Entry 9CTV (electron microscopy, 3.36 A resolution); this record covers chains D and E of the 7 polymer chains in the assembly.

Chain D:
Molecule: Gamma-aminobutyric acid receptor subunit beta-1
From: Homo sapiens
UniProtKB: P18505 (GBRB1_HUMAN); residues 1-449 here correspond to UniProt positions 26-474 (UniProt number = residue number + 25)
Amino-acid sequence (449 residues; row label = number of the first residue in the row):
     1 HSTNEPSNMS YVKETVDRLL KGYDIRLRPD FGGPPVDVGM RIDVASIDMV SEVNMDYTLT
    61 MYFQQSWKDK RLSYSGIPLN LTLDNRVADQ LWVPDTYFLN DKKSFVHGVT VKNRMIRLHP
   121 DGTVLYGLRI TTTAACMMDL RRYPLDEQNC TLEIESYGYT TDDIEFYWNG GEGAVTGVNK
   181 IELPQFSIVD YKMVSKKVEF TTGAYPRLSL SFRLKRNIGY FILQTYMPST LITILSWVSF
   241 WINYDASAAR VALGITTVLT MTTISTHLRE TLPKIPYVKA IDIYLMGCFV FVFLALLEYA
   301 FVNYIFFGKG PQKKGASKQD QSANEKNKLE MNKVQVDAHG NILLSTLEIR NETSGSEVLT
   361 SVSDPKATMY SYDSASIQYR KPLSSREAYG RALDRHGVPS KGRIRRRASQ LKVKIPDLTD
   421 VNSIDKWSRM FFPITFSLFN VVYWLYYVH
Unresolved in the structure: 1-6, 307-421, 449
Disulfide bonds: Cys136-Cys150
Glycans and other covalent adducts: N-acetylglucosamine (NAG) linked to Asn80; glycan linked to Asn149
Curated features (UniProtKB/Swiss-Prot):
  - binding site (histamine): Tyr97, Ser156, Tyr157, Thr202
  - binding site (4-aminobutanoate): Tyr157, Thr202
  - glycosylation (N-linked (GlcNAc...) asparagine): Asn80, Asn149

Chain E:
Molecule: Gamma-aminobutyric acid receptor subunit alpha-2
From: Homo sapiens
UniProtKB: P47869 (GBRA2_HUMAN); residues 1-423 here correspond to UniProt positions 29-451 (UniProt number = residue number + 28)
Amino-acid sequence (423 residues; each row starts with the number of its first residue):
     1 NIQEDEAKNN ITIFTRILDR LLDGYDNRLR PGLGDSITEV FTNIYVTSFG PVSDTDMEYT
    61 IDVFFRQKWK DERLKFKGPM NILRLNNLMA SKIWTPDTFF HNGKKSVAHN MTMPNKLLRI
   121 QDDGTLLYTM RLTVQAECPM HLEDFPMDAH SCPLKFGSYA YTTSEVTYIW TYNASDSVQV
   181 APDGSRLNQY DLLGQSIGKE TIKSSTGEYT VMTAHFHLKR KIGYFVIQTY LPCIMTVILS
   241 QVSFWLNRES VPARTVFGVT TVLTMTTLSI SARNSLPKVA YATAMDWFIA VCYAFVFSAL
   301 IEFATVNYFT KRGWAWDGKS VVNDKKKEKA SVMIQNNAYA VAVANYAPNL SKDPVLSTIS
   361 KSATTPEPNK KPENKPAEAK KTFNSVSKID RMSRIVFPVL FGTFNLVYWA TYLNREPVLG
   421 VSP
Unresolved in the structure: 1-8, 310-383, 415-423
Disulfide bonds: Cys138-Cys152
Glycans and other covalent adducts: glycan linked to Asn110
Residues lining bound ligands: PIO ([(2R)-2-octanoyloxy-3-[oxidanyl-[(1R,2R,3S,4R,5R,6S)-2,3,6-tris(oxidanyl)-4,5-diphosphonooxy-cyclohexyl]oxy-phosphoryl]oxy-propyl] octanoate): Arg248, Glu302, Phe309, Asn384, Ser385, Val386, Ser387, Lys388, Ile389, Met392
Curated features (UniProtKB/Swiss-Prot):
  - binding site (4-aminobutanoate): Arg66, Thr129
  - glycosylation (N-linked (GlcNAc...) asparagine): Asn10, Asn110

Interface between chain D and chain E:
Pairs across the interface (79):
  Asp24(D) - Thr15(E)  hydrogen bond
  Ile25(D) - Asn86(E)  hydrogen bond (backbone-side chain)
  Ile25(D) - Leu88(E)  hydrophobic
  Arg26(D) - Asp19(E)  salt bridge
  Arg26(D) - Asn86(E)
  Leu27(D) - Ile11(E)  hydrophobic
  Leu27(D) - Phe14(E)  hydrophobic
  Leu27(D) - Thr15(E)
  Leu27(D) - Leu18(E)  hydrophobic
  Phe31(D) - Phe14(E)  hydrophobic
  Phe31(D) - Leu83(E)  hydrophobic
  Val93(D) - Met113(E)
  Pro94(D) - Met113(E)
  Asp95(D) - Asn87(E)
  Asp95(D) - Met113(E)
  Thr96(D) - Met111(E)
  Thr96(D) - Thr112(E)  hydrogen bond (backbone-backbone)
  Thr96(D) - Met113(E)
  Tyr97(D) - Phe64(E)
  Tyr97(D) - Met111(E)
  Tyr97(D) - Asn115(E)
  Tyr97(D) - Arg131(E)
  Phe98(D) - Arg131(E)  hydrogen bond (backbone-side chain)
  Leu99(D) - Arg131(E)  hydrogen bond (backbone-side chain)
  Asp101(D) - Arg131(E)  hydrogen bond (backbone-side chain)
  Lys102(D) - His109(E)
  Ser104(D) - Met111(E)
  Leu128(D) - Thr112(E)
  Ile130(D) - Thr112(E)
  Ala135(D) - Arg186(E)
  Met137(D) - Arg186(E)
  Tyr157(D) - Phe64(E)
  Tyr157(D) - Asn115(E)
  Tyr157(D) - Lys116(E)
  Tyr157(D) - Leu117(E)
  Tyr157(D) - Thr129(E)
  Tyr157(D) - Met130(E)
  Tyr157(D) - Arg131(E)  hydrogen bond (side chain-backbone)
  Gly158(D) - Arg84(E)
  Tyr159(D) - Arg84(E)
  Tyr159(D) - Asn86(E)
  Thr160(D) - Arg84(E)
  Thr160(D) - Arg119(E)
  Asp163(D) - Arg84(E)  salt bridge
  Phe200(D) - Tyr45(E)
  Phe200(D) - Phe64(E)  hydrophobic
  Thr201(D) - Arg66(E)
  Thr201(D) - Tyr172(E)
  Thr202(D) - Arg66(E)
  Thr202(D) - Arg119(E)  hydrogen bond (backbone-side chain)
  Tyr205(D) - Leu117(E)
  Tyr205(D) - Arg119(E)  hydrogen bond
  Ser247(D) - Ser250(E)
  Ala248(D) - Ala253(E)  hydrophobic
  Val251(D) - Ala253(E)  hydrophobic
  Val251(D) - Phe257(E)  hydrophobic
  Ile255(D) - Val256(E)  hydrophobic
  Ile255(D) - Thr260(E)
  Leu259(D) - Thr260(E)
  Leu259(D) - Thr264(E)
  Arg269(D) - Gln228(E)
  Lys274(D) - Asn188(E)
  Lys274(D) - Gln189(E)
  Lys274(D) - Tyr224(E)
  Lys274(D) - Ser275(E)  hydrogen bond
  Ile275(D) - Tyr224(E)
  Pro276(D) - Asn188(E)
  Pro276(D) - Lys221(E)
  Pro276(D) - Gly223(E)
  Pro276(D) - Tyr224(E)
  Val278(D) - Ile227(E)  hydrophobic
  Asp282(D) - Ile227(E)
  Met286(D) - Ile227(E)  hydrophobic
  Phe289(D) - Met235(E)  hydrophobic
  Phe293(D) - Leu239(E)  hydrophobic
  Leu296(D) - Leu239(E)  hydrophobic
  Ala300(D) - Val242(E)  hydrophobic
  Asn303(D) - Leu246(E)
  Asn303(D) - Asn247(E)  hydrogen bond (side chain-backbone)
Interface residues without a listed pair, chain D (55 interface residues in all): Gly32, Phe105, Val106, Tyr126, Asp162, Val258, Pro273, Tyr277, Tyr299, Tyr304
Interface residues without a listed pair, chain E (54 interface residues in all): Asp62, Leu85, Met89, Gln179, Ser185, Ile238, Trp245, Pro252, Arg394

Summary:
55 residues of chain D and 54 residues of chain E are in contact, with 11 hydrogen bonds and 2 salt bridges.
Polar contacts include Arg26(D)-Asp19(E), Asp163(D)-Arg84(E) and Asp24(D)-Thr15(E). Chain E binds compound
PIO. Covalently linked N-acetylglucosamine: at Asn80(D).
Chain D is Gamma-aminobutyric acid receptor subunit beta-1 and chain E is Gamma-aminobutyric acid receptor
subunit alpha-2, both from Homo sapiens; the structure, Native human GABAA receptor of
beta2-alpha1-gamma2-beta1-alpha2 assembly, was determined by electron microscopy (same publication as 9CRS,
9CRV, 9CSB, 9CT0, 9CTJ, 9CTP and 6 further entries).
